PDB entry 1YPH | X-ray diffraction, 1.34 A resolution | chains C and E of the 6 polymer chains in the assembly

# Chain C
Protein: CHYMOTRYPSIN A, chain B
Source organism: Bos taurus
Notes: EC 3.4.21.1
Reference sequence: P00766 (CTRA_BOVIN); numbering as in UniProt (aligned over 16-146)
Chain sequence (131 residues; each row starts with the number of its first residue):
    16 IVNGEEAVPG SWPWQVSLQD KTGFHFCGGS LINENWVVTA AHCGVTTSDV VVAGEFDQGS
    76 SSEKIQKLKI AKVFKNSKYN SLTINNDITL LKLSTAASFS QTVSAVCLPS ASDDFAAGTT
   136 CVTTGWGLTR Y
Disulfide bonds: Cys42-Cys58

# Chain E
Protein: CHYMOTRYPSIN A, chain C
Source organism: Bos taurus
Notes: EC 3.4.21.1
Reference sequence: P00766 (CTRA_BOVIN); residues 149-245 here = UniProt positions 149-245
Chain sequence (97 residues; each row starts with the number of its first residue):
   149 ANTPDRLQQA SLPLLSNTNC KKYWGTKIKD AMICAGASGV SSCMGDSGGP LVCKKNGAWT
   209 LVGIVSWGSS TCSTSTPGVY ARVTALVNWV QQTLAAN
Disulfide bonds: Cys168-Cys182, Cys191-Cys220

# Chain C / chain E interface
Pairs across the interface (166; chain C residue first):
  Ile16(C) with Gln156(E); Gln157(E); Ala158(E), hydrophobic; Ser189(E); Asp194(E), hydrogen bond (backbone-side chain)
  Val17(C) with Val188(E); Ser189(E), hydrogen bond (backbone-backbone); Cys191(E), hydrophobic; Cys220(E), hydrophobic; Thr222(E)
  Asn18(C) with Gly187(E), hydrogen bond (side chain-backbone); Val188(E); Thr222(E)
  Gly19(C) with Gln157(E)
  Glu20(C) with Gln156(E); Gln157(E), hydrogen bond (backbone-backbone)
  Glu21(C) with Arg154(E), salt bridge; Leu155(E); Gln156(E)
  Ala22(C) with Leu155(E), hydrogen bond (backbone-backbone); Gln157(E)
  Trp27(C) with Gln157(E), hydrogen bond; Trp207(E)
  Trp29(C) with Val200(E); Trp207(E), hydrophobic
  Gln30(C) with Leu155(E); Pro198(E)
  His40(C) with Gly193(E), hydrogen bond (side chain-backbone)
  Cys42(C) with Ser195(E)
  Gly43(C) with Ser195(E), hydrogen bond (backbone-backbone); Gly196(E); Gly197(E)
  Gly44(C) with Gly196(E); Gly197(E)
  Ser45(C) with Pro198(E); Leu209(E)
  Asn48(C) with Leu242(E)
  Trp51(C) with Thr241(E); Leu242(E), hydrophobic; Asn245(E)
  Val53(C) with Gly196(E); Leu209(E), hydrophobic; Ile212(E), hydrophobic
  Thr54(C) with Gly196(E); Ile212(E)
  Ala55(C) with Gly196(E); Ile212(E); Val213(E)
  His57(C) with Ser195(E), hydrogen bond; Val213(E); Ser214(E), hydrogen bond (side chain-backbone)
  Cys58(C) with Ser195(E)
  Phe71(C) with Asp153(E); Arg154(E); Leu155(E), hydrogen bond (backbone-backbone)
  Asp72(C) with Asp153(E); Arg154(E), salt bridge
  Gln73(C) with Pro152(E), hydrogen bond (side chain-backbone); Asp153(E), hydrogen bond (backbone-backbone)
  Gly74(C) with Asp153(E)
  Phe89(C) with Trp237(E); Thr241(E); Asn245(E)
  Asn91(C) with Leu234(E); Trp237(E)
  Thr98(C) with Met180(E)
  Ile99(C) with Met180(E); Ser214(E); Trp215(E)
  Asn100(C) with Lys177(E); Asp178(E), hydrogen bond; Ala179(E), hydrogen bond (side chain-backbone); Met180(E)
  Asn101(C) with Ala179(E); Leu234(E)
  Asp102(C) with Ser214(E), hydrogen bond; Ala229(E)
  Ile103(C) with Ile212(E), hydrophobic; Leu234(E), hydrophobic; Trp237(E), hydrophobic; Val238(E), hydrophobic
  Leu105(C) with Trp237(E), hydrophobic; Val238(E), hydrophobic; Thr241(E); Leu242(E), hydrophobic
  Lys107(C) with Asn245(E), hydrogen bond (side chain-backbone)
  Val121(C) with Val200(E), hydrophobic; Trp207(E); Leu209(E)
  Cys122(C) with Trp207(E), hydrogen bond (backbone-backbone); Thr208(E); Leu209(E), hydrogen bond (backbone-backbone)
  Leu123(C) with Thr208(E); Val238(E), hydrophobic; Gln239(E)
  Pro124(C) with Thr208(E); Leu209(E); Val231(E); Thr232(E); Val235(E)
  Ser125(C) with Thr232(E); Val235(E)
  Ala126(C) with Thr232(E); Val235(E); Asn236(E)
  Asp128(C) with Lys203(E), salt bridge; Thr232(E)
  Phe130(C) with Leu162(E), hydrophobic; Val210(E), hydrophobic; Thr232(E)
  Ala131(C) with Leu162(E)
  Ala132(C) with Leu162(E); Leu163(E); Ser164(E)
  Gly133(C) with Leu162(E), hydrogen bond (backbone-backbone)
  Thr134(C) with Leu160(E); Pro161(E); Leu162(E), hydrogen bond (backbone-backbone)
  Thr135(C) with Ser159(E); Leu160(E)
  Cys136(C) with Ala158(E); Ser159(E); Leu160(E), hydrogen bond (backbone-backbone); Leu162(E), hydrophobic; Val200(E); Cys201(E), disulfide
  Val137(C) with Ala158(E); Ser159(E); Pro198(E); Leu199(E); Val200(E), hydrogen bond (backbone-backbone); Trp207(E), hydrophobic
  Thr138(C) with Gln157(E); Ala158(E), hydrogen bond (backbone-backbone); Leu160(E); Ser190(E); Pro198(E), hydrogen bond (side chain-backbone); Val213(E); Tyr228(E)
  Thr139(C) with Gln156(E); Gln157(E); Pro198(E), hydrogen bond (backbone-backbone)
  Gly140(C) with Leu155(E); Gln156(E), hydrogen bond (backbone-backbone); Asp194(E)
  Trp141(C) with Pro152(E); Asp153(E), hydrogen bond (side chain-backbone); Arg154(E); Leu155(E); Asp194(E), hydrogen bond (backbone-side chain)
  Gly142(C) with Pro152(E); Cys191(E); Met192(E); Gly193(E); Asp194(E), hydrogen bond (backbone-side chain)
  Leu143(C) with Asn150(E); Thr151(E); Cys191(E); Met192(E), hydrogen bond (backbone-backbone)
  Thr144(C) with Asn150(E), hydrogen bond (backbone-backbone); Pro152(E)
  Arg145(C) with Asn150(E), hydrogen bond
  Tyr146(C) with Asn150(E); Met192(E), hydrophobic; Ser218(E); Thr219(E)
Interface residues without a listed pair, chain C (64 interface residues in all): Val23, Ile47, Lys90, Thr104
Interface residues without a listed pair, chain E (61 interface residues in all): Ala206
Disulfides between the chains: Cys136(C)-Cys201(E)

# Overview
The interface between chain C and chain E involves 64 residues on one side and 61 on the other, with 1
disulfide bond, 33 hydrogen bonds and 3 salt bridges. Polar pairs include Glu21(C)-Arg154(E),
Asp72(C)-Arg154(E) and Asp128(C)-Lys203(E).
Here chain C is CHYMOTRYPSIN A, chain B and chain E is CHYMOTRYPSIN A, chain C, both from Bos taurus. Entry
1YPH (High resolution structure of bovine alpha-chymotrypsin) was determined by X-ray diffraction.
